Entry 5H6B (X-ray diffraction, 2.30 A resolution); this record covers chain A.

Chain A:
Molecule: Putative secreted lipase
From: Streptomyces sp. W007
Notes: EC 3.1.1.3
UniProt: H0B8D4 (H0B8D4_9ACTN); residues 1-265 here correspond to UniProt positions 32-296 (UniProt number = residue number + 31)
Chain sequence (265 residues; numbered 1 to 265; the number before each row is that of its first residue):
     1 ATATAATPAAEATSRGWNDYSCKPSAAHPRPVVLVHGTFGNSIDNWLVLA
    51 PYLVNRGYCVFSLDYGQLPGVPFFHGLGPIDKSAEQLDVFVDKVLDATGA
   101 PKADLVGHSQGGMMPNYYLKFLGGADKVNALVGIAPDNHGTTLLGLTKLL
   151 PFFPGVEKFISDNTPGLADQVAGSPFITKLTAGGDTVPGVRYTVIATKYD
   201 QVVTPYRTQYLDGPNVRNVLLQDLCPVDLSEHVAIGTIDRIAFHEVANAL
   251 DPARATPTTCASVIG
Not modelled in the structure: 1-12, 265
Cystine bridges: C22-C59, C225-C260
Metal / ion sites: Zn2+ site 1: D44 (together with acetate ion); Zn2+ site 2: D64, H75, D212 (together with imidazole); Zn2+ site 3 near D88 (its only coordinating residue here); Zn2+ site 4: H139, D185 (together with acetate ion, imidazole)

Summary:
D64, H75 and D212 coordinate Zn2+ site 2. The Zn2+ site 4 is built by H139 and D185.
Chain A is Putative secreted lipase (Streptomyces sp. W007); the structure, Crystal structure of a
thermostable lipase from Marine Streptomyces, was determined by X-ray diffraction together with 5H6G from the
same study.
